Entry 8QYH (electron microscopy, 2.40 A resolution); this record covers chains C and G of the 7 polymer chains in the assembly.

== Chain C ==
Protein: Anti-phage defense ZorAB system ZorA
Organism: Escherichia coli
Reference sequence: A0A0V7WZR2 (A0A0V7WZR2_ECOLX); numbering as in UniProt (aligned over 1-273)
Amino-acid sequence (280 residues; row label = number of the first residue in the row):
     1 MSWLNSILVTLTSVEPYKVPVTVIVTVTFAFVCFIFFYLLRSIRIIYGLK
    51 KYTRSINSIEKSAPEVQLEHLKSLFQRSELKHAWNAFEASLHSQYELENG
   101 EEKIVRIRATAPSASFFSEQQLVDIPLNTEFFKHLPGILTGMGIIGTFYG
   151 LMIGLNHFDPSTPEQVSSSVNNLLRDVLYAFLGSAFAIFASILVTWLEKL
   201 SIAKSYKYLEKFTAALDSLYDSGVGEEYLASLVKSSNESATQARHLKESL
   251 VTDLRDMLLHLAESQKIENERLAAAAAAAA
Not modelled in the structure: 270-280
Construct notes: conflict A86 (Glu in A0A0V7WZR2), A89 (Glu in A0A0V7WZR2); expression tag (274-280)
What the authors report for this chain:
  - mutagenesis - L250G/L254G/L258G/L261G, L250N/L254N/L258N/L261N: decreased stability in response to TMD domain

== Chain G ==
Protein: Membrane protein
Organism: Escherichia coli
Reference sequence: A0A0V7WZP0 (A0A0V7WZP0_ECOLX); residue numbers follow UniProt; this construct covers 1-246
Amino-acid sequence (246 residues; numbered 1 to 246; the number before each row is that of its first residue):
     1 MFGNAFGVKKRRSDEAEKPFWISYADLMTAMMVLFLVVMVASLSSVTQRI
    51 QRAEQGEKARGQDISRLCERLELHARNVNKNIVVDCHDNRISFGEAGRFA
   101 HNQFFLNAEGQKALQDVVPLVLEASNSEEGKKWFKQIVIEGFTDTDGSYL
   151 YNLHLSLQRSEWVMCSLLDSRSPLQKNISAEQQLQIRKLFLAGGVSFNNA
   201 KESKEASRRVELRMQFFGLKDKRDKADEVDFPPVVNKEVCQLVMPL
Disulfide bonds: C68-C86, C165-C240
What the authors report for this chain:
  - mutagenesis - D26N: abolished localization to ZorD
  - mutagenesis - Y151A/N152A/L155A/R159A: decreased stability

== How chain C and chain G interact ==
Contacting residue pairs (42; chain C residue first):
  T110(C) - N4(G)
  A111(C) - N4(G)
  A111(C) - F6(G)
  P112(C) - N4(G)
  A114(C) - V8(G)  hydrophobic
  S115(C) - N4(G)
  S115(C) - F6(G)  hydrogen bond (side chain-backbone)
  S115(C) - G7(G)
  S115(C) - V8(G)  hydrogen bond (side chain-backbone)
  Q120(C) - R11(G)
  I125(C) - R11(G)
  E130(C) - R11(G)  salt bridge
  E130(C) - S13(G)
  E130(C) - D14(G)
  K133(C) - D14(G)
  K133(C) - A16(G)
  H134(C) - A16(G)
  G137(C) - I22(G)
  T140(C) - I22(G)
  T140(C) - S23(G)
  G141(C) - I22(G)
  I144(C) - I22(G)
  I144(C) - D26(G)
  T147(C) - D26(G)
  F148(C) - T29(G)
  L151(C) - V33(G)  hydrophobic
  T162(C) - Q55(G)
  P163(C) - Q55(G)
  V166(C) - S44(G)
  V170(C) - A41(G)  hydrophobic
  V170(C) - S44(G)
  L174(C) - V37(G)  hydrophobic
  V177(C) - V33(G)  hydrophobic
  V177(C) - V37(G)  hydrophobic
  F181(C) - A30(G)  hydrophobic
  F181(C) - L34(G)  hydrophobic
  S184(C) - D26(G)  hydrogen bond
  I188(C) - S23(G)
  I188(C) - D26(G)
  G225(C) - F2(G)
  E226(C) - F2(G)
  L229(C) - F2(G)  hydrophobic
Also at the interface, not in a pair above, chain C (35 interface residues in all): F116, G143, L155, F158, S161, L173
Also at the interface, not in a pair above, chain G (24 interface residues in all): L36, V40, Q51, R52

== In short ==
Chain C and chain G form an interface of 35 and 24 residues respectively; the contacts include 3 hydrogen
bonds and 1 salt bridge. Polar pairs include E130(C)-R11(G), S115(C)-F6(G) and S115(C)-V8(G). From the paper:
L250G/L254G/L258G/L261G and L250N/L254N/L258N/L261N of chain C reduce stability in response to TMD domain;
D26N of chain G abolishes localization to ZorD.
Here chain C is Anti-phage defense ZorAB system ZorA and chain G is Membrane protein, both from Escherichia
coli. Entry 8QYH (Zorya anti-bacteriophage defense system ZorAB ZorA E86A_E89A, Calcium binding site mutation)
was determined by electron microscopy (same publication as 8QYD, 8QYK and 8QYY).
